2M0J - chains A and B; structure by solution NMR.

== Chain A ==
Name: Calmodulin
Organism: Homo sapiens
UniProtKB: P62158 (CALM_HUMAN); residues 1-148 here correspond to UniProt positions 2-149 (UniProt number = residue number + 1)
Sequence (148 residues; each row starts with the number of its first residue):
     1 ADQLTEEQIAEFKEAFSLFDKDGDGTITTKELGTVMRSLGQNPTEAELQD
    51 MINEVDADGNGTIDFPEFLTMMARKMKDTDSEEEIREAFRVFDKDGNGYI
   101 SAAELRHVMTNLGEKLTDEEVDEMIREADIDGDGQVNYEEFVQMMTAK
Bound ions: Ca2+ site 1: Asp-20, Asp-22, Asp-24, Glu-31; Ca2+ site 2: Asp-56, Asp-58, Asn-60, Thr-62; Ca2+ site 3: Asp-93, Asp-95, Asn-97, Tyr-99; Ca2+ site 4: Tyr-99, Asp-129, Asp-131, Asp-133

== Chain B ==
Name: Peptide from Cyclic nucleotide-gated olfactory channel
Organism: Rattus norvegicus
UniProtKB: Q00195 (CNGA2_RAT); numbering as in UniProt (aligned over 60-87)
Sequence (28 residues; row label = number of the first residue in the row):
    60 TPRRGRGGFQRIVRLVGVIRDWANKNFR

== Interface between chain A and chain B ==
Contacting residue pairs (62):
  Gln-8(A) with Arg-73(B)
  Glu-11(A) with Arg-70(B); Arg-73(B)
  Glu-14(A) with Arg-70(B)
  Ala-15(A) with Leu-74(B)
  Leu-18(A) with Arg-70(B)
  Phe-19(A) with Leu-74(B); Ile-78(B); Trp-81(B)
  Leu-32(A) with Ile-78(B); Trp-81(B); Ala-82(B)
  Val-35(A) with Ile-78(B)
  Met-36(A) with Ile-78(B); Ala-82(B); Asn-83(B)
  Gln-41(A) with Asn-83(B)
  Met-51(A) with Trp-81(B); Ala-82(B)
  Ile-52(A) with Trp-81(B)
  Val-55(A) with Trp-81(B)
  Ile-63(A) with Trp-81(B)
  Met-72(A) with Arg-73(B); Val-77(B)
  Met-76(A) with Arg-73(B)
  Asp-78(A) with Arg-73(B)
  Asp-80(A) with Gln-69(B); Val-72(B)
  Ser-81(A) with Arg-87(B)
  Glu-82(A) with Arg-87(B)
  Glu-83(A) with Arg-87(B)
  Glu-84(A) with Val-72(B); Arg-73(B); Gly-76(B); Val-77(B)
  Glu-87(A) with Arg-79(B)
  Ala-88(A) with Val-72(B); Val-75(B)
  Val-91(A) with Val-75(B)
  Phe-92(A) with Phe-68(B); Ile-71(B); Val-72(B); Val-75(B)
  Leu-105(A) with Phe-68(B)
  Met-109(A) with Ile-71(B)
  Met-124(A) with Gly-64(B)
  Glu-127(A) with Arg-62(B); Arg-63(B); Gly-64(B)
  Ala-128(A) with Arg-62(B)
  Asp-129(A) with Arg-62(B)
  Ile-130(A) with Pro-61(B); Arg-62(B)
  Phe-141(A) with Phe-68(B); Gln-69(B); Val-72(B)
  Gln-143(A) with Thr-60(B); Pro-61(B)
  Met-144(A) with Arg-65(B); Phe-68(B); Gln-69(B)
  Met-145(A) with Gln-69(B)
Also at the interface, not in a pair above, chain A (42 interface residues in all): Leu-39, Lys-75, Ile-100, Arg-126, Val-136
Also at the interface, not in a pair above, chain B (23 interface residues in all): Phe-86

== Summary ==
42 residues of chain A face 23 of chain B across their interface. Asp-20(A), Asp-22(A), Asp-24(A) and
Glu-31(A) coordinate Ca2+ site 1. The Ca2+ site 2 is built by Asp-56(A), Asp-58(A), Asn-60(A) and Thr-62(A).
Here chain A is Calmodulin (Homo sapiens) and chain B is Peptide from Cyclic nucleotide-gated olfactory
channel (Rattus norvegicus). Entry 2M0J (3D Structure of Calmodulin and Calmodulin binding domain of Olfactory
cyclic nucleotide-gated ion channel complex) was determined by solution NMR together with 2M0K from the same
study.
